PDB entry 5B13 | X-ray diffraction, 2.09 A resolution | chains A and G of the 12 polymer chains in the assembly

[Chain A]
Protein: Phycoerythrin alpha subunit
Source organism: Palmaria palmata
UniProt: F2ZAL8 (F2ZAL8_PALPL); numbering as in UniProt (aligned over 1-164)
Sequence (164 residues; numbered 1 to 164; the number before each row is that of its first residue):
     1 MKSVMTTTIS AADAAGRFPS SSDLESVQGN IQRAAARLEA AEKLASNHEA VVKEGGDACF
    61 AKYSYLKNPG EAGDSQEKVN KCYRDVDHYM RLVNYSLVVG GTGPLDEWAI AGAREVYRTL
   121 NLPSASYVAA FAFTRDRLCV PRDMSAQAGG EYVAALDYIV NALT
Covalently attached groups: phycocyanobilin (CYC) linked to C82, C139
Small-molecule neighbours:
  - phycocyanobilin (CYC), molecule 1: L24, E25, Q28
  - phycocyanobilin (CYC), molecule 2: R33, Q147, E151
  - phycocyanobilin (CYC), molecule 3: K43, L44, N47, A50, V51, E54, R137, L138, R142, D143, M144, Y152
  - phycocyanobilin (CYC), molecule 4: C59, F60, L66, A72, G73, K78, K81, R84, D85, H88, Y89, L92, W108, V116, Y117, L120, L122, P123, S126, Y127

[Chain G]
Protein: Phycoerythrin beta subunit
Source organism: Palmaria palmata
UniProt: F2ZAL7 (F2ZAL7_PALPL); residues 1-177 here = UniProt positions 1-177
Sequence (177 residues; row label = number of the first residue in the row):
     1 MLDAFSRVVV NSDAKAAYVG GSDLQALKKF ITDGNKRLDS VSFVVSNASC IVSDAVSGMI
    61 CENPGLIAPG GNCYTNRRMA ACLRDGEIIL RYASYALLAG DPSVLEDRCL NGLKETYIAL
   121 GVPTNSSVRA VSIMKASATA FVSGTASDRK MACPDGDCSA LASELGSYCD RVAAAIS
Covalently attached groups: phycocyanobilin (CYC) linked to C82, C158
Small-molecule neighbours:
  - phycocyanobilin (CYC), molecule 1: T32, N35, K36, L38, D39, S40, F43, V142, S143, G144, C153, P154, D155, G156
  - phycocyanobilin (CYC), molecule 2: S57, I60, I67, Y74, T75, N76, M79
  - phycocyanobilin (CYC), molecule 3: M59, L66, N72, C73, R77, R78, A81, D85, I88, Y92, R108, C109, L113, T116, Y117, L120, V122, P123, S126, S127, A130
  - phycourobilin (PUB): C50, D54, S57, G58, C61, E62, I133, A136, S137, A140, F141, T145, A146, S147, D148, R149

[Chain A / chain G interface]
Pairs across the interface - 72 pairs, chain A then chain G:
  M1(A) with M1(G); L2(G), hydrophobic; S6(G)
  S3(A) with D3(G), hydrogen bond
  M5(A) with D3(G); F5(G), hydrophobic; L98(G); A99(G), hydrophobic
  T6(A) with M1(G); D3(G)
  I9(A) with M1(G), hydrophobic; Y95(G); L98(G), hydrophobic; A99(G), hydrophobic
  S10(A) with R108(G), hydrogen bond
  A12(A) with Y95(G), hydrogen bond (backbone-side chain)
  D13(A) with R91(G), salt bridge; Y92(G), hydrogen bond; Y95(G), hydrogen bond (backbone-side chain); R108(G), salt bridge
  G16(A) with R91(G)
  R17(A) with R91(G); Y95(G), hydrogen bond (backbone-side chain)
  F18(A) with V45(G), hydrophobic; A48(G), hydrophobic; E87(G); L90(G); R91(G); S94(G)
  P19(A) with V41(G), hydrophobic; V45(G); S94(G); Y95(G)
  L24(A) with L38(G); V41(G), hydrophobic; S42(G)
  V27(A) with L38(G), hydrophobic; L98(G), hydrophobic
  Q28(A) with N35(G), hydrogen bond; L38(G)
  I31(A) with I31(G); G34(G); N35(G)
  A34(A) with I31(G), hydrophobic
  L38(A) with L24(G), hydrophobic
  E42(A) with G21(G); L24(G); K28(G), salt bridge
  A45(A) with Y18(G), hydrophobic; V19(G); G20(G)
  H48(A) with Y18(G)
  D87(A) with Y18(G), hydrogen bond
  M90(A) with Y18(G)
  R91(A) with D13(G), salt bridge; A16(G); A17(G); Y18(G), hydrogen bond (backbone-side chain)
  N94(A) with Y18(G); V19(G), hydrogen bond (side chain-backbone)
  Y95(A) with V9(G), hydrophobic; S12(G), hydrogen bond (side chain-backbone); D13(G), hydrogen bond (side chain-backbone); A17(G), hydrogen bond (side chain-backbone); V19(G), hydrophobic
  V98(A) with F5(G); V9(G), hydrophobic; V19(G), hydrophobic; L27(G), hydrophobic
  V99(A) with S6(G); V9(G), hydrophobic
  W108(A) with D13(G)
Interface residues without a listed pair, chain A (33 interface residues in all): N30, A41, L44, V52
Interface residues without a listed pair, chain G (37 interface residues in all): V10, F30, V104

[Summary]
33 residues of chain A and 37 residues of chain G are in contact, with 13 hydrogen bonds and 4 salt bridges.
Polar pairs include D13(A)-R91(G), D13(A)-R108(G) and E42(A)-K28(G). Chain A binds phycocyanobilin. Bound to
chain G: phycourobilin and phycocyanobilin.
Here chain A is Phycoerythrin alpha subunit and chain G is Phycoerythrin beta subunit, both from Palmaria
palmata. Entry 5B13 (Crystal structure of phycoerythrin) was determined by X-ray diffraction.
